PDB entry 7NPV | electron microscopy, 6.66 A resolution (low resolution: residue-level contacts below are approximate; hydrogen-bond / salt-bridge calls are withheld) | chains B3 and C5 of the 24 polymer chains in the assembly

Chain B3:
Name: ESX-5 secretion system ATPase EccB5
Organism: Mycobacterium tuberculosis (strain ATCC 25618 / H37Rv)
Notes: EC 3.6.-.-
UniProt: P9WNQ9 (ECCB5_MYCTU); residue numbers follow UniProt; this construct covers 1-506
Amino-acid sequence (506 residues; each row starts with the number of its first residue):
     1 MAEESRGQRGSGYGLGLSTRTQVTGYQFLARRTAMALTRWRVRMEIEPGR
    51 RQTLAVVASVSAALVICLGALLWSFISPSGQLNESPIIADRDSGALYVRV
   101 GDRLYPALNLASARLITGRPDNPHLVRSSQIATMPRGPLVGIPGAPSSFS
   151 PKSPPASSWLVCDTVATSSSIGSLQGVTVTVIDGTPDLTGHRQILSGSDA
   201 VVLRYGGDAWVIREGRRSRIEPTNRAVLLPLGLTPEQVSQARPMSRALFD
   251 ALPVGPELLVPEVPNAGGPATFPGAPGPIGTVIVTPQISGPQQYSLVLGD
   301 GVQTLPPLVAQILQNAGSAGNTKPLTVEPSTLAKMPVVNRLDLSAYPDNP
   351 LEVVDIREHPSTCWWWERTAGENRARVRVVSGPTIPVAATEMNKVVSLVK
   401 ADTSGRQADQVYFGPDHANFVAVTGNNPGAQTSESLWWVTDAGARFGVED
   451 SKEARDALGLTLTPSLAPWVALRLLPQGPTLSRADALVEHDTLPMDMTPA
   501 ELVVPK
Unresolved in the structure: 1-9, 84-506

Chain C5:
Name: ESX-5 secretion system protein EccC5
Organism: Mycobacterium tuberculosis (strain ATCC 25618 / H37Rv)
UniProt: P9WNA5 (ECCC5_MYCTU); residues 1-1391 here = UniProt positions 1-1391
Amino-acid sequence (1391 residues; row label = number of the first residue in the row):
     1 MKRGFARPTPEKPPVIKPENIVLSTPLSIPPPEGKPWWLIVVGVVVVGLL
    51 GGMVAMVFASGSHVFGGIGSIFPLFMMVGIMMMMFRGMGGGQQQMSRPKL
   101 DAMRAQFMLMLDMLRETAQESADSMDANYRWFHPAPNTLAAAVGSPRMWE
   151 RKPDGKDLNFGVVRVGVGMTRPEVTWGEPQNMPTDIELEPVTGKALQEFG
   201 RYQSVVYNLPKMVSLLVEPWYALVGEREQVLGLMRAIICQLAFSHGPDHV
   251 QMIVVSSDLDQWDWVKWLPHFGDSRRHDAAGNARMVYTSVREFAAEQAEL
   301 FAGRGSFTPRHASSSAQTPTPHTVIIADVDDPQWEYVISAEGVDGVTFFD
   351 LTGSSMWTDIPERKLQFDKTGVIEALPRDRDTWMVIDDKAWFFALTDQVS
   401 IAEAEEFAQKLAQWRLAEAYEEIGQRVAHIGARDILSYYGIDDPGNIDFD
   451 SLWASRTDTMGRSRLRAPFGNRSDNGELLFLDMKSLDEGGDGPHGVMSGT
   501 TGSGKSTLVRTVIESLMLSHPPEELQFVLADLKGGSAVKPFAGVPHVSRI
   551 ITDLEEDQALMERFLDALWGEIARRKAICDSAGVDDAKEYNSVRARMRAR
   601 GQDMAPLPMLVVVIDEFYEWFRIMPTAVDVLDSIGRQGRAYWIHLMMASQ
   651 TIESRAEKLMENMGYRLVLKARTAGAAQAAGVPNAVNLPAQAGLGYFRKS
   701 LEDIIRFQAEFLWRDYFQPGVSIDGEEAPALVHSIDYIRPQLFTNSFTPL
   751 EVSVGGPDIEPVVAQPNGEVLESDDIEGGEDEDEEGVRTPKVGTVIIDQL
   801 RKIKFEPYRLWQPPLTQPVAIDDLVNRFLGRPWHKEYGSACNLVFPIGII
   851 DRPYKHDQPPWTVDTSGPGANVLILGAGGSGKTTALQTLICSAALTHTPQ
   901 QVQFYCLAYSSTALTTVSRIPHVGEVAGPTDPYGVRRTVAELLALVRERK
   951 RSFLECGIASMEMFRRRKFGGEAGPVPDDGFGDVYLVIDNYRALAEENEV
  1001 LIEQVNVIINQGPSFGVHVVVTADRESELRPPVRSGFGSRIELRLAAVED
  1051 AKLVRSRFAKDVPVKPGRGMVAVNYVRLDSDPQAGLHTLVARPALGSTPD
  1101 NVFECDSVVAAVSRLTSAQAPPVRRLPARFGVEQVRELASRDTRQGVGAG
  1151 GIAWAISELDLAPVYLNFAENSHLMVTGRRECGRTTTLATIMSEIGRLYA
  1201 PGASSAPPPAPGRPSAQVWLVDPRRQLLTALGSDYVERFAYNLDGVVAMM
  1251 GELAAALAGREPPPGLSAEELLSRSWWSGPEIFLIVDDIQQLPPGFDSPL
  1301 HKAVPFVNRAADVGLHVIVTRTFGGWSSAGSDPMLRALHQANAPLLVMDA
  1351 DPDEGFIRGKMKGGPLPRGRGLLMAEDTGVFVQVAATEVRR
Unresolved in the structure: 275-284, 417-1391
UniProt features mapped onto this chain:
  - binding site (ATP): Gly499 to Ser506, Gly876 to Thr883, Gly1178 to Thr1185

How chain B3 and chain C5 interact:
Contacting residue pairs - 10 pairs, chain B3 then chain C5:
  Thr21(B3) - Ile29(C5)
  Thr21(B3) - Arg104(C5)
  Thr21(B3) - Pro190(C5)
  Thr24(B3) - Arg104(C5)
  Gly25(B3) - Arg104(C5)
  Gly25(B3) - Val191(C5)
  Leu29(B3) - Val191(C5)
  Arg31(B3) - Asp101(C5)
  Arg32(B3) - Met108(C5)
  Arg32(B3) - Asp112(C5)
Other interface residues (no listed pair), chain B3 (10 interface residues in all): Gln22, Phe28, Arg43, Arg50
Other interface residues (no listed pair), chain C5 (10 interface residues in all): Arg97, Ala105, Leu109

Overview:
The chain B3/chain C5 interface involves 10 residues from each chain. UniProt lists 24 ATP-binding residues on
chain C5.
Chain B3 is ESX-5 secretion system ATPase EccB5 and chain C5 is ESX-5 secretion system protein EccC5, both
from Mycobacterium tuberculosis (strain ATCC 25618 / H37Rv); the structure, MycP5-free ESX-5 inner membrane
complex, State II, was determined by electron microscopy, deposited together with 7NP7, 7NPR, 7NPU, 7NPS and
7NPT.
